Entry 4MTD (X-ray diffraction, 2.50 A resolution); this record covers chains B and Y of the 6 polymer chains in the assembly.

Chain B:
Molecule: Zinc uptake regulation protein
From: Escherichia coli
UniProtKB: P0AC51 (ZUR_ECOLI); residue numbers follow UniProt; this construct covers 1-171
Amino-acid sequence (171 residues; numbered 1 to 171; the number before each row is that of its first residue):
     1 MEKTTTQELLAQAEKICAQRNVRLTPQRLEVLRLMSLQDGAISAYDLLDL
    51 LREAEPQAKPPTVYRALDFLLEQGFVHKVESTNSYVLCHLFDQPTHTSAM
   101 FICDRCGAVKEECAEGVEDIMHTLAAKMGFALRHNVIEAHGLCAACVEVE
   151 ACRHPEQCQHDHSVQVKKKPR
Not modelled in the structure: 1-2, 153-171
Metal / ion sites: Zn2+ site 1: His-77, Cys-88, His-96, Glu-111; Zn2+ site 2: Cys-103, Cys-106, Cys-143, Cys-146
What the authors report for this chain:
  - mutagenesis - C88S, C103S: abolished binding to znuABC operator DNA (chain Y)
  - mutagenesis - C103S: abolished binding to Zn2+
  - mutagenesis - C88S: decreased binding to Zn2+
  - binding site for znuABC operator DNA (chain Y): Arg-23, Thr-25, Gln-27, Arg-28, Ala-44 to Glu-72
  - specificity-determining residues: Tyr-45 (by similarity / conservation)
  - mutagenesis - D49A, R52A: unchanged binding to Zn2+
  - mutagenesis - R52A (K_d2_ = 220 nM): decreased binding to znuABC operator DNA (chain Y)

Chain Y:
Molecule: znuABC operator DNA
Sequence (33 nucleotides; row label = number of the first residue in the row):
     1 AGAAGTGTGATATTATAACATTTCATGACTATG

Chain B / chain Y interface:
Pairs across the interface (18):
  Arg-23(B) / DG9(Y)  phosphate contact
  Arg-23(B) / DA10(Y)  phosphate contact
  Thr-25(B) / DA10(Y)  phosphate contact
  Thr-25(B) / DT11(Y)  hydrogen bond to the phosphate
  Gln-27(B) / DT11(Y)  phosphate contact
  Gln-27(B) / DA12(Y)  hydrogen bond to the phosphate
  Arg-28(B) / DA10(Y)  salt bridge to the phosphate
  Arg-28(B) / DT11(Y)  salt bridge to the phosphate
  Gln-57(B) / DA12(Y)  hydrogen bond to the phosphate
  Gln-57(B) / DT13(Y)  phosphate contact
  Lys-59(B) / DT13(Y)  salt bridge to the phosphate
  Lys-59(B) / DT14(Y)  base contact
  Pro-61(B) / DT13(Y)  base contact
  Pro-61(B) / DT14(Y)  base contact
  Thr-62(B) / DA12(Y)  phosphate contact
  Arg-65(B) / DT11(Y)  base contact
  Arg-65(B) / DA12(Y)  hydrogen bond to the base
  Arg-65(B) / DT13(Y)  base contact

In short:
Chain B and chain Y form an interface of 9 and 6 residues respectively, with 4 hydrogen bonds and 3 salt
bridges. Among the polar pairs are Arg-65(B)/DA12(Y), Thr-25(B)/DT11(Y) and Gln-27(B)/DA12(Y). The paper
reports a binding site for znuABC operator DNA (chain Y) at Arg-23(B), Thr-25(B) and Gln-27(B) among others;
C88S and C103S of chain B abolish binding to znuABC operator DNA (chain Y); 4 substitutions were tested in
all.
Chain B is Zinc uptake regulation protein (Escherichia coli) and chain Y is znuABC operator DNA; the
structure, Zinc Uptake Regulator Complexed With Zinc AND DNA, was determined by X-ray diffraction (same
publication as 4MTE).
